7JXZ - chains A and D of the 4 polymer chains in the assembly; structure by X-ray diffraction, 2.23 A resolution.

# Chain A
Name: Hemoglobin subunit alpha
Organism: Homo sapiens
UniProtKB: P69905 (HBA_HUMAN); residues 1-141 here correspond to UniProt positions 2-142 (UniProt number = residue number + 1)
Sequence (141 residues; row label = number of the first residue in the row):
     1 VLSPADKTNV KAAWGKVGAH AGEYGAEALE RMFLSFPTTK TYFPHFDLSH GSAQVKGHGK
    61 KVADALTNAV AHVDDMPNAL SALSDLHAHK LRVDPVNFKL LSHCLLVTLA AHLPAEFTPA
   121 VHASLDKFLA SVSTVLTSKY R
Ion coordination: heme Fe: H87 (together with carbon monoxide)
Ligand contacts:
  - carbon monoxide (CMO): L29, F43, H58, V62, L101
  - heme (HEM): M32, T39, Y42, F43, H45, F46, H58, K61, V62, A65, L66, L83, L86, H87, L91, V93, N97, F98, L101, V132, L136
  - 1,4,7,10,13,16-hexaoxacyclooctadecane (O4B): F33, L34, P37, K40, L48
  - VOJ (3-{(1S)-1-[5-fluoro-2-(1H-pyrazol-1-yl)phenyl]ethoxy}-5-(3-methyl-1H-pyrazol-4-yl)pyridin-2-amine), molecule 1: V1, L2, K7, V73, D74, M76, S131
  - VOJ, molecule 2: D74, D75, M76, P77, N78, S131, T134, V135
UniProt features mapped onto this chain:
  - binding site (O2): H58
  - binding site (heme b): H87
  - site: T8, N9 (Microbial infection: Cleavage), K11 (Not glycated), A13, W14 (Microbial infection: Cleavage), Y24, G25 (Microbial infection: Cleavage), L29, E30 (Microbial infection: Cleavage), H45, F46 (Microbial infection: Cleavage), D47, L48 (Microbial infection: Cleavage), S52, A53 (Microbial infection: Cleavage), V55, K56 (Microbial infection: Cleavage), K56 (Not glycated), G59, K60 (Microbial infection: Cleavage), K60 (Not glycated), K90 (Not glycated), L91, R92 (Microbial infection: Cleavage), K99 (Not glycated), L106, V107 (Microbial infection: Cleavage), T108, L109 (Microbial infection: Cleavage), V121, H122 (Microbial infection: Cleavage), S133, T134 (Microbial infection: Cleavage)
  - modified residue: S3 (Phosphoserine), K7 (N6-succinyllysine), T8 (Phosphothreonine), K11 (N6-succinyllysine), K16 (N6-acetyllysine), Y24 (Phosphotyrosine), S35 (Phosphoserine), K40 (N6-succinyllysine), S49 (Phosphoserine), S102 (Phosphoserine), T108 (Phosphothreonine), S124 (Phosphoserine), S131 (Phosphoserine), T134 (Phosphothreonine), T137 (Phosphothreonine), S138 (Phosphoserine)
  - glycosylation (N-linked (Glc) (glycation) lysine): K7, K16, K40, K61

# Chain D
Name: Hemoglobin subunit beta
Organism: Homo sapiens
UniProtKB: P68871 (HBB_HUMAN); residues 1-146 here correspond to UniProt positions 2-147 (UniProt number = residue number + 1)
Sequence (146 residues; numbered 1 to 146; the number before each row is that of its first residue):
     1 VHLTPEEKSA VTALWGKVNV DEVGGEALGR LLVVYPWTQR FFESFGDLST PDAVMGNPKV
    61 KAHGKKVLGA FSDGLAHLDN LKGTFATLSE LHCDKLHVDP ENFRLLGNVL VCVLAHHFGK
   121 EFTPPVQAAY QKVVAGVANA LAHKYH
Ion coordination: heme Fe: H92 (together with carbon monoxide)
Ligand contacts:
  - carbon monoxide (CMO): L28, F42, H63, V67, H92, L106
  - heme (HEM): L31, T38, F41, F42, S44, F45, H63, K66, V67, A70, F71, L88, L91, H92, L96, V98, N102, F103, L106, V137, A138, L141
  - 1,4,7,10,13,16-hexaoxacyclooctadecane (O4B): P58, K59, A62
UniProt features mapped onto this chain:
  - binding site ((2R)-2,3-bisphosphoglycerate): V1, H2, K82, H143
  - binding site (heme b): H63, H92
  - site: E7, K8 (Microbial infection: Cleavage), G25, E26 (Microbial infection: Cleavage), G29, R30 (Microbial infection: Cleavage), Y35, P36 (Microbial infection: Cleavage), W37, T38 (Microbial infection: Cleavage), F45, G46 (Microbial infection: Cleavage), D52, A53 (Microbial infection: Cleavage), G56, N57 (Microbial infection: Cleavage), K59 (Not glycated), F71, S72 (Microbial infection: Cleavage), G74, L75 (Microbial infection: Cleavage), K82 (Not glycated), T84, F85 (Microbial infection: Cleavage), H92, C93 (Microbial infection: Cleavage), K95 (Not glycated), R104, L105 (Microbial infection: Cleavage), L110, V111 (Microbial infection: Cleavage), G119, K120 (Microbial infection: Cleavage), F122, T123 (Microbial infection: Cleavage), A128, A129 (Microbial infection: Cleavage) and 2 more in UniProt
  - modified residue: V1 (N-acetylvaline), S9 (Phosphoserine), T12 (Phosphothreonine), S44 (Phosphoserine), T50 (Phosphothreonine), K59 (N6-acetyllysine), K82 (N6-acetyllysine), T87 (Phosphothreonine), C93 (S-nitrosocysteine), K144 (N6-acetyllysine)
  - glycosylation: V1 (N-linked (Glc) (glycation) valine), K8 (N-linked (Glc) (glycation) lysine), K17 (N-linked (Glc) (glycation) lysine), K66 (N-linked (Glc) (glycation) lysine), K120 (N-linked (Glc) (glycation) lysine), K144 (N-linked (Glc) (glycation) lysine)

# Chain A / chain D interface
Pairs across the interface (15):
  T38(A) - H97(D)
  T41(A) - R40(D)  hydrogen bond (backbone-side chain)
  Y42(A) - R40(D)
  L91(A) - R40(D)
  R92(A) - P36(D)
  R92(A) - W37(D)
  R92(A) - Q39(D)  hydrogen bond
  R92(A) - R40(D)
  V93(A) - W37(D)
  D94(A) - W37(D)
  D94(A) - D99(D)
  D94(A) - N102(D)  hydrogen bond
  P95(A) - W37(D)
  V96(A) - D99(D)
  K139(A) - P36(D)
Also at the interface, not in a pair above, chain D (8 interface residues in all): F41

# Overview
The interface between chain A and chain D involves 10 residues on one side and 8 on the other; the contacts
include 3 hydrogen bonds. Among the polar pairs are T41(A)-R40(D), R92(A)-Q39(D) and D94(A)-N102(D). Bound to
chain A: heme, carbon monoxide, 1,4,7,10,13,16-hexaoxacyclooctadecane and compound VOJ.
Here chain A is Hemoglobin subunit alpha and chain D is Hemoglobin subunit beta, both from Homo sapiens. Entry
7JXZ (Structure of HbA with compound (S)-4) was determined by X-ray diffraction, deposited together with 7JY0,
7JY1 and 7JY3.
